PDB entry 8HH1 | electron microscopy, 2.90 A resolution | chains B and F of the 7 polymer chains in the assembly

[Chain B]
Molecule: ATP synthase subunit alpha
From: Bacillus sp. PS3
Notes: EC 7.1.2.2
UniProt: A0A0M3VGF9 (A0A0M3VGF9_BACP3); residue numbers follow UniProt; this construct covers 1-502
Chain sequence (502 residues; row label = number of the first residue in the row):
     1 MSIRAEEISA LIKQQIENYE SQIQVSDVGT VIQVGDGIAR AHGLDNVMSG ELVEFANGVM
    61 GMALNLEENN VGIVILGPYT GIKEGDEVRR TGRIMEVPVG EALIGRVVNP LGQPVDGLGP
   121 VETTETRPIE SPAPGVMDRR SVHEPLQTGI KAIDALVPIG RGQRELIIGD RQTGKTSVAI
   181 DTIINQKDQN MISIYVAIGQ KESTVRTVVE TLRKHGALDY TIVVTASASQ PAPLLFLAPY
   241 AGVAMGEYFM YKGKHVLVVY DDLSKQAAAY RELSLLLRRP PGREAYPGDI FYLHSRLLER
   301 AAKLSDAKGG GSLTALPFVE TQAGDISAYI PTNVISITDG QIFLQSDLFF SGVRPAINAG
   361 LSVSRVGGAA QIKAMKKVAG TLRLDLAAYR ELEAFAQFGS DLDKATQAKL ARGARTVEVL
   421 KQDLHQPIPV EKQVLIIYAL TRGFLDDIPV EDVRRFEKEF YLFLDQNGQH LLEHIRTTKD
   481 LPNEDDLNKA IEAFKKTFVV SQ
Unresolved in the structure: 1-23, 502
Construct notes: conflict Pro132 (Arg in A0A0M3VGF9), Ser193 (Cys in A0A0M3VGF9), Phe463 (Trp in A0A0M3VGF9)
Bound ions: Mg2+: Thr176 (together with ATP)
Small-molecule neighbours:
  - ATP (adenosine-5'-triphosphate), molecule 1: Asp170, Arg171, Gln172, Thr173, Gly174, Lys175, Thr176, Ser177, Gln200, Glu320, Phe349, Arg354, Pro355, Gln422, Asp423, Leu424
  - ATP, molecule 2: Ile335, Ser336, Val363, Arg365

[Chain F]
Molecule: ATP synthase subunit beta
From: Bacillus sp. PS3
Notes: EC 7.1.2.2
UniProt: A0A0M4U1P9 (A0A0M4U1P9_BACP3); residues 1-473 here = UniProt positions 1-473
Chain sequence (484 residues; numbered -10 to 473; the number before each row is that of its first residue; numbers below 1 keep their minus sign (Met-10 is residue -10)):
   -10 MHHHHHHHHH HMTRGRVIQV MGPVVDVKFE NGHLPAIYNA LKIQHKARNE NEVDIDLTLE
    50 VALHLGDDTV RTIAMASTDG LIRGMEVIDT GAPISVPVGE VTLGRVFNVL GEPIDLEGDI
   110 PADARRDPIH RPAPKFEELA TEVEILETGI KVVDLLAPYI KGGKIGLFGG AGVGKTVLIQ
   170 ELIHNIAQEH GGISVFAGVG ERTREGNDLY HEMKDSGVIS KTAMVFGQMN EPPGARMRVA
   230 LTGLTMAEYF RDEQGQDVLL FIDNIFRFTQ AGSEVSALLG RMPSAVGYQP TLATEMGQLQ
   290 ERITSTAKGS ITSIQAIYVP ADDYTDPAPA TTFSHLDATT NLERKLAEMG IYPAVDPLAS
   350 TSRALAPEIV GEEHYQVARK VQQTLQRYKE LQDIIAILGM DELSDEDKLV VHRARRIQFF
   410 LSQNFHVAEQ FTGQPGSYVP VKETVRGFKE ILEGKYDHLP EDAFRLVGRI EEVVEKAKAM
   470 GVEV
Unresolved in the structure: -10 to 0, 472-473
Construct notes: initiating methionine (-10); expression tag (-9 to 0)
Bound ions: Mg2+: Thr165 (together with ATP)
Small-molecule neighbours: ATP (adenosine-5'-triphosphate): Gly159, Ala160, Gly161, Val162, Gly163, Lys164, Thr165, Val166, Glu190, Arg191, Tyr307, Tyr341, Phe414, Ala417, Phe420
What the authors report for this chain:
  - binding site for ATP: Glu190, Tyr341

[How chain B and chain F interact]
Residue-residue contacts (73):
  Leu44(B) - Arg72(F)
  Asp45(B) - Arg72(F)
  Met48(B) - Asn40(F)
  Met48(B) - Glu41(F)
  Met48(B) - Gly69(F)
  Met48(B) - Leu70(F)
  Met48(B) - Ile71(F)  hydrophobic
  Ser49(B) - Thr67(F)
  Ser49(B) - Asp68(F)
  Ser49(B) - Gly69(F)  hydrogen bond (backbone-backbone)
  Ser49(B) - Leu70(F)  hydrogen bond (backbone-backbone)
  Asn65(B) - Val9(F)
  Leu66(B) - Gln8(F)
  Leu66(B) - Val9(F)  hydrogen bond (backbone-backbone)
  Leu66(B) - Leu70(F)
  Leu66(B) - Arg72(F)
  Glu67(B) - Gln8(F)
  Glu67(B) - Met10(F)
  Glu67(B) - Arg72(F)  hydrogen bond (backbone-side chain)
  Glu68(B) - Ile7(F)
  Glu68(B) - Gln8(F)  hydrogen bond (backbone-side chain)
  Asn70(B) - Arg72(F)
  Val71(B) - Arg72(F)
  Arg90(B) - Asn40(F)  hydrogen bond (side chain-backbone)
  Glu130(B) - Asp68(F)
  Gly135(B) - Thr192(F)
  Val136(B) - Thr192(F)
  Val136(B) - Asn196(F)
  Met137(B) - Ile103(F)
  Met137(B) - Asp104(F)
  Met137(B) - Tyr199(F)  hydrophobic
  Arg139(B) - Thr192(F)
  Arg164(B) - Arg191(F)
  Pro280(B) - Ala266(F)  hydrophobic
  Pro280(B) - Pro272(F)  hydrophobic
  Pro281(B) - Gly276(F)
  Gly282(B) - Val275(F)
  Arg283(B) - Asp312(F)  salt bridge
  Arg283(B) - Asp315(F)  salt bridge
  Gly288(B) - Glu263(F)
  Asp289(B) - Glu263(F)
  Phe291(B) - Arg256(F)
  Phe291(B) - Gln259(F)
  Tyr292(B) - Met218(F)
  Tyr292(B) - Asn219(F)
  Tyr292(B) - Glu220(F)
  Tyr292(B) - Pro221(F)
  Tyr292(B) - Arg225(F)
  Tyr292(B) - Glu263(F)
  Ser295(B) - Met218(F)  hydrogen bond (side chain-backbone)
  Glu299(B) - Arg191(F)
  Glu299(B) - Thr192(F)  hydrogen bond (side chain-backbone)
  Glu299(B) - Met218(F)
  Glu299(B) - Asn219(F)
  Ser327(B) - Ala310(F)
  Ser327(B) - Asp311(F)  hydrogen bond
  Ser327(B) - Arg333(F)
  Thr332(B) - Ala160(F)
  Thr332(B) - Tyr307(F)
  Asn333(B) - Tyr307(F)
  Ile335(B) - Ala160(F)  hydrophobic
  Ile335(B) - Arg191(F)  hydrogen bond (backbone-side chain)
  Ser336(B) - Arg191(F)  hydrogen bond (backbone-side chain)
  Ser336(B) - Met218(F)
  Ser336(B) - Arg256(F)  hydrogen bond
  Ser336(B) - Tyr307(F)
  Ile337(B) - Arg191(F)  hydrogen bond (backbone-side chain)
  Thr338(B) - Arg191(F)  hydrogen bond (backbone-side chain)
  Asp339(B) - Arg191(F)
  Asp339(B) - Arg193(F)  salt bridge
  Arg365(B) - Gly161(F)
  Arg365(B) - Arg191(F)
  Val366(B) - Arg193(F)
Interface residues without a listed pair, chain B (48 interface residues in all): Gly43, Asn46, Val47, Leu64, Gly92, Arg93, Ile94, Ala133, Pro134, Arg296, Tyr329
Interface residues without a listed pair, chain F (47 interface residues in all): Glu39, Val42, Leu105, Glu194, Gly195, Phe215, Pro309, Phe420

[Overview]
The interface between chain B and chain F involves 48 residues on one side and 47 on the other; the contacts
include 14 hydrogen bonds and 3 salt bridges. Polar contacts include Arg283(B)-Asp312(F), Arg283(B)-Asp315(F)
and Asp339(B)-Arg193(F). From the paper: a binding site for ATP at Glu190(F) and Tyr341(F).
Chain B is ATP synthase subunit alpha and chain F is ATP synthase subunit beta, both from Bacillus sp. PS3;
the structure, FoF1-ATPase from Bacillus PS3, 81 degrees, highATP, was determined by electron microscopy,
deposited together with 8HH2, 8HH3, 8HH4, 8HH5, 8HH6, 8HH7 and 5 further entries.
